Entry 3KIE (X-ray diffraction, 3.00 A resolution); this record covers chains F and I of the 20 polymer chains in the assembly.

[Chain F (and I)]
Molecule: Capsid protein VP1
Organism: Adeno-associated virus 3B
Notes: chain I of this document is another copy of the same molecule, construct and numbering; everything in this record applies to it too
Reference sequence: O56139 (O56139_9VIRU); numbering as in UniProt (aligned over 1-736)
Sequence (736 residues; each row starts with the number of its first residue):
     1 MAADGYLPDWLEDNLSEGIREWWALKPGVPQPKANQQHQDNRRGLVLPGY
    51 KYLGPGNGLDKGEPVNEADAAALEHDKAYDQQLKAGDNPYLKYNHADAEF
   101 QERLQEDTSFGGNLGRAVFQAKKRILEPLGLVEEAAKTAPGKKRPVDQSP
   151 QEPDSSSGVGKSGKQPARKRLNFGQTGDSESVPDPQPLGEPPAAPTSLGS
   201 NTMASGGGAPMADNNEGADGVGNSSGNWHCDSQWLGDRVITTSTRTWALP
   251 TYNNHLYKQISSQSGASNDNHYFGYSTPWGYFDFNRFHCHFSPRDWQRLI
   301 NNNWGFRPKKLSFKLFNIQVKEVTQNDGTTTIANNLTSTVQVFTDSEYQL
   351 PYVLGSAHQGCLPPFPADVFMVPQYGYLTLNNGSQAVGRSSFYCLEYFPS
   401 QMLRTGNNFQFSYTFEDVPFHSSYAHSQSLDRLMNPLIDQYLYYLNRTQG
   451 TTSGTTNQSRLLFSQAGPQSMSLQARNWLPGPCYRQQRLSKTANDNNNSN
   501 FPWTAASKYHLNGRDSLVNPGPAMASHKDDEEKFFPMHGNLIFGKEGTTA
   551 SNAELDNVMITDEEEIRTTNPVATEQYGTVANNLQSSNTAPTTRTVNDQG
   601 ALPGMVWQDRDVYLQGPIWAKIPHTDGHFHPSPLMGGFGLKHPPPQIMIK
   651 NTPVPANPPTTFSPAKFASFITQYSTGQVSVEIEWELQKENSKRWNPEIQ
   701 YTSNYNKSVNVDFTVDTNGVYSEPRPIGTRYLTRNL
Disordered / not traced: 1-216
Ligand contacts: 2'-deoxyadenosine-5'-monophosphate (D5M): V418, P419, D609, H628, F629, H630, P631, S632, P633, G637, F638, G639
Reported in the primary citation:
  - binding site for 2'-deoxyadenosine-5'-monophosphate: V418 to P419, H628 to F638

[How chain F and chain I interact]
Residue-residue contacts - 73 pairs, chain F then chain I:
  D231(F) with K693(I), salt bridge
  S292(F) with W695(I)
  P293(F) with W695(I); N696(I); P697(I)
  R294(F) with E690(I), salt bridge; R694(I); W695(I), hydrogen bond (backbone-backbone); N696(I); E698(I); Q700(I); L732(I)
  Q297(F) with P697(I); E698(I), hydrogen bond (side chain-backbone); Q700(I)
  R298(F) with E690(I), salt bridge; S692(I), hydrogen bond (side chain-backbone)
  N301(F) with Q700(I)
  N302(F) with N302(I), hydrogen bond
  P364(F) with W695(I)
  P366(F) with W695(I)
  D530(F) with K707(I), salt bridge
  E690(F) with R294(I), salt bridge; R298(I), salt bridge
  S692(F) with R298(I), hydrogen bond (backbone-side chain)
  K693(F) with D231(I), salt bridge
  R694(F) with R294(I)
  W695(F) with S292(I); P293(I); R294(I), hydrogen bond (backbone-backbone); P364(I); P366(I); F713(I); Y721(I), hydrogen bond
  N696(F) with P293(I); R294(I); V711(I); D712(I); F713(I)
  P697(F) with P293(I); Q297(I); Y701(I), hydrophobic; S703(I), hydrogen bond (backbone-side chain); F713(I)
  E698(F) with R294(I); Q297(I), hydrogen bond (backbone-side chain); T702(I); S703(I)
  I699(F) with T702(I); S703(I)
  Q700(F) with R294(I); Q297(I); N301(I); Q700(I); Y701(I); T702(I), hydrogen bond (backbone-side chain)
  Y701(F) with P697(I), hydrophobic; Q700(I)
  T702(F) with E698(I); I699(I); Q700(I), hydrogen bond (side chain-backbone); T702(I)
  S703(F) with P697(I), hydrogen bond (side chain-backbone); E698(I); I699(I)
  K707(F) with D530(I), salt bridge
  V711(F) with N696(I)
  D712(F) with N696(I)
  F713(F) with W695(I); N696(I); P697(I)
  Y721(F) with W695(I), hydrogen bond
  L732(F) with R294(I)
Other interface residues (no listed pair), chain F (34 interface residues in all): F365, E564, Y705, T714
Other interface residues (no listed pair), chain I (34 interface residues in all): F365, E564, Y705, T714

[Summary]
The chain F/chain I interface involves 34 residues from each chain, with 13 hydrogen bonds and 8 salt bridges.
Among the polar pairs are D231(F)-K693(I), R294(F)-E690(I) and R298(F)-E690(I). Chain F binds
2'-deoxyadenosine-5'-monophosphate. From the paper: a binding site for 2'-deoxyadenosine-5'-monophosphate at
V418(F) and H628(F).
Both chains are Capsid protein VP1 (Adeno-associated virus 3B). Entry 3KIE (Crystal structure of
adeno-associated virus serotype 3B) was determined by X-ray diffraction together with 3KIC from the same
study.
